1S9I - chains A and B; structure by X-ray diffraction, 3.20 A resolution.

Chain A (and B):
Protein: Dual specificity mitogen-activated protein kinase kinase 2
From: Homo sapiens
Notes: EC 2.7.1.37; chain B of this document is another copy of the same molecule, construct and numbering; everything in this record applies to it too
Reference sequence: P36507 (MP2K2_HUMAN); residues 55-400 here = UniProt positions 55-400
Amino-acid sequence (354 residues; numbered 55 to 408; the number before each row is that of its first residue):
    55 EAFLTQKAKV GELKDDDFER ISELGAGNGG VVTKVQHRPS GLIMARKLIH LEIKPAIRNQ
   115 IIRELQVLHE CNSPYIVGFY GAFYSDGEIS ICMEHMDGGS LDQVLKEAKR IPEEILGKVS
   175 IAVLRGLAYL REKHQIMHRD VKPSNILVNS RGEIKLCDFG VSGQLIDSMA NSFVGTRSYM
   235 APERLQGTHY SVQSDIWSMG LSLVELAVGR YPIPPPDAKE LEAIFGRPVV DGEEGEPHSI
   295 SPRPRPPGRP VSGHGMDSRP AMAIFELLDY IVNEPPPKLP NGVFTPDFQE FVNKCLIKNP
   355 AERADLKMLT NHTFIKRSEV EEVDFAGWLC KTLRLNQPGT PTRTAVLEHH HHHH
Disordered / not traced: 55-59, 224-227, 286-312, 394-408 (chain B: 55-58, 224-229, 282-315, 390-408)
Construct notes: cloning artifact (401-402); expression tag (403-408)
Ion coordination: Mg2+: Asn199, Asp212 (together with ATP)
Ligand contacts:
  - 5EA (5-{3,4-difluoro-2-[(2-fluoro-4-iodophenyl)amino]phenyl}-N-(2-morpholin-4-ylethyl)-1,3,4-oxadiazol-2-amine): Asn82, Lys101, Leu119, Leu122, Val131, Gly132, Ile145, Met147, Arg193, Asp194, Cys211, Asp212, Phe213, Gly214, Val215, Ser216, Leu219, Ile220, Met223
  - ATP (adenosine-5'-triphosphate): Leu78, Gly79, Ala80, Gly81, Asn82, Gly84, Val86, Ala99, Lys101, Val131, Met147, Glu148, His149, Met150, Ser154, Gln157, Asp194, Lys196, Ser198, Asn199, Leu201, Asp212
Curated features (UniProtKB/Swiss-Prot):
  - active site: Asp194 (Proton acceptor)
  - binding site (ATP): Leu78 to Val86, Lys101
  - modified residue: Ser222 (Microbial infection: O-acetylserine), Ser226 (Microbial infection: O-acetylserine), Ser293 (Phosphoserine), Ser295 (Phosphoserine), Ser306 (Phosphoserine), Thr394 (Phosphothreonine), Thr396 (Phosphothreonine)

How chain A and chain B interact:
Pairs across the interface (25; chain A residue first):
  Glu77(A) - Leu105(B)
  Glu77(A) - Glu106(B)
  Glu77(A) - Gly141(B)
  Leu78(A) - Glu106(B)
  Gly79(A) - Glu106(B)
  His104(A) - Val85(B)
  Leu239(A) - Phe319(B)
  Ala317(A) - Arg238(B)
  Ala317(A) - Leu239(B)
  Ala317(A) - Gly241(B)
  Ile318(A) - Met234(B)  hydrophobic
  Ile318(A) - Arg238(B)
  Ile318(A) - Leu322(B)  hydrophobic
  Phe319(A) - Leu239(B)  hydrogen bond (backbone-backbone)
  Phe319(A) - Phe319(B)  hydrophobic
  Phe319(A) - Leu322(B)  hydrophobic
  Phe319(A) - Asp323(B)
  Phe319(A) - Val326(B)  hydrophobic
  Phe319(A) - Asn327(B)
  Glu320(A) - Leu239(B)  hydrogen bond (backbone-backbone)
  Glu320(A) - Gln240(B)
  Glu320(A) - Gly241(B)
  Leu322(A) - Phe319(B)  hydrophobic
  Asp323(A) - Phe319(B)
  Val326(A) - Phe319(B)  hydrophobic
Also at the interface, not in a pair above, chain A (16 interface residues in all): Arg74, Ala80, Val85, Met234
Also at the interface, not in a pair above, chain B (18 interface residues in all): Ala80, His104, Asp140, Ile318

Summary:
Chain A and chain B form an interface of 16 and 18 residues respectively, with 2 hydrogen bonds. Backbone
hydrogen bonds pair Phe319(A)-Leu239(B) and Glu320(A)-Leu239(B). Bound to chain A: ATP and compound 5EA. From
UniProt: active-site residue Asp194(A) and 10 ATP-binding residues on chain A.
Both chains are Dual specificity mitogen-activated protein kinase kinase 2 (Homo sapiens). Entry 1S9I (X-ray
structure of the human mitogen-activated protein kinase kinase 2 (MEK2)in a complex with ligand and ...) was
determined by X-ray diffraction, deposited together with 1S9J.
